6URO - chains B and D of the 6 polymer chains in the assembly; structure by electron microscopy, 3.60 A resolution.

Chain B:
Protein: pre-mRNA 3' end processing protein WDR33
Organism: Homo sapiens
UniProtKB: Q9C0J8 (WDR33_HUMAN); numbering as in UniProt (aligned over 1-572)
Sequence (587 residues; each row starts with the number of its first residue; numbers below 1 keep their minus sign (Met-14 is residue -14)):
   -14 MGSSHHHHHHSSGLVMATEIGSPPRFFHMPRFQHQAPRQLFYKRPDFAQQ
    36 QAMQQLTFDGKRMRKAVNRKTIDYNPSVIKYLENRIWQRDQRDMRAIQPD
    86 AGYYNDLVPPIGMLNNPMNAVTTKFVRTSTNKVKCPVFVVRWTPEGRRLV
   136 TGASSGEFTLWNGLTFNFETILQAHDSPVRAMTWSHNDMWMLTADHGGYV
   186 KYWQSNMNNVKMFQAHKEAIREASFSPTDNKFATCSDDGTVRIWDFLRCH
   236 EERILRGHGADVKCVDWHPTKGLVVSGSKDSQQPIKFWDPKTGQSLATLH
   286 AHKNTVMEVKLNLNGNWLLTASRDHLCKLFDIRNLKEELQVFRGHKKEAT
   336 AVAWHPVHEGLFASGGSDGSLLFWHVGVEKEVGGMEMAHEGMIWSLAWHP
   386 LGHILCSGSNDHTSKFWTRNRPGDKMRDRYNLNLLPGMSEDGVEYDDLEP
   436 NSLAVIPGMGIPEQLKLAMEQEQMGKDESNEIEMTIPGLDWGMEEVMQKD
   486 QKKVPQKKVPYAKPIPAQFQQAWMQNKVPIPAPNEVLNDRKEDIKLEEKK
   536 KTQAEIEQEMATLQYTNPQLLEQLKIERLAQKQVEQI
Not modelled in the structure: -14 to 41, 420-572
Differences from the reference sequence: expression tag (-14 to 0)
UniProt features mapped onto this chain:
  - modified residue: Ala2 (N-acetylalanine), Ser7 (Phosphoserine), Lys46 (N6-acetyllysine)
  - cross-link (Glycyl lysine isopeptide (Lys-Gly)): Lys526 (interchain with G-Cter in SUMO2), Lys530 (interchain with G-Cter in SUMO2), Lys560 (interchain with G-Cter in SUMO2)

Chain D:
Molecule: Pas RNA
Sequence (47 nucleotides; numbered -5 to 41; the number before each row is that of its first residue; numbers below 1 keep their minus sign (U-5 is residue -5)):
    -5 UUCACAAAUAAACAUUUUUUUCACUGCAUUCUAGUUGUGGUUUGUCC
Not modelled in the structure: -5 to 0, 9-41

Interface between chain B and chain D:
Contacting residue pairs (22; chain B residue first):
  Phe43(B) with U3(D), base contact; A6(D), base contact
  Asp44(B) with U3(D), sugar contact
  Gly45(B) with A4(D), sugar contact; A5(D), hydrogen bond to the sugar; A6(D), hydrogen bond to the phosphate
  Arg47(B) with A5(D), hydrogen bond to the sugar; A6(D), salt bridge to the phosphate
  Met48(B) with A5(D), base contact
  Arg49(B) with A5(D), hydrogen bond to the base; A6(D), salt bridge to the phosphate; C7(D), base contact
  Arg54(B) with C7(D), salt bridge to the phosphate
  Thr115(B) with A6(D), base contact
  Asn116(B) with A6(D), base contact
  Lys117(B) with A6(D), base contact; C7(D), base contact
  Phe153(B) with U3(D), base contact; A6(D), stacking on the base
  Glu154(B) with U3(D), hydrogen bond to the sugar
  Thr155(B) with U3(D), sugar contact
  Ile156(B) with U3(D), base contact
Also at the interface, not in a pair above, chain B (19 interface residues in all): Lys46, Val52, Arg112, Trp146, Asn152
Also at the interface, not in a pair above, chain D (6 interface residues in all): A8

Summary:
19 residues of chain B face 6 of chain D across their interface; the contacts include 5 hydrogen bonds, 3 salt
bridges and 1 aromatic stacking contact. Polar pairs include Arg49(B)-A5(D), Gly45(B)-A5(D) and
Arg47(B)-A5(D).
Chain B is pre-mRNA 3' end processing protein WDR33 (Homo sapiens) and chain D is Pas RNA; the structure,
Cryo-EM structure of human CPSF160-WDR33-CPSF30-PAS RNA-CstF77 complex, was determined by electron microscopy,
deposited together with 6URG.
